PDB entry 2XWZ | X-ray diffraction, 2.34 A resolution | chains A and D of the 3 polymer chains in the assembly

# Chain A (and D)
Protein: Dissimilatory copper-containing nitrite reductase
Organism: Achromobacter xylosoxidans
Notes: EC 1.7.2.1; chain D of this document is another copy of the same molecule, construct and numbering; everything in this record applies to it too
Reference sequence: O68601 (O68601_ALCXX); residues 2-336 here correspond to UniProt positions 26-360 (UniProt number = residue number + 24)
Sequence (336 residues; numbered 1 to 336; the number before each row is that of its first residue):
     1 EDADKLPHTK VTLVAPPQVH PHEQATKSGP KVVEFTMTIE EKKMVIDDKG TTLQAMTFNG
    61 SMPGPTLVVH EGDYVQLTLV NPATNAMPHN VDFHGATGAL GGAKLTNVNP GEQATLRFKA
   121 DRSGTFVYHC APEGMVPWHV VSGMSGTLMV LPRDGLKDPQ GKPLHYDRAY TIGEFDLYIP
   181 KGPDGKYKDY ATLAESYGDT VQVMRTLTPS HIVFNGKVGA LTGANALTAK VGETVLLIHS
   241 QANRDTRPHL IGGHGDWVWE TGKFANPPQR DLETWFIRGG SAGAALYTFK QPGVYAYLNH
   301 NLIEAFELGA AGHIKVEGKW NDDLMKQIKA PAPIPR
Unresolved in the structure: 1
Differences from the reference sequence: expression tag (1)
Bound ions: Cu ion site 1: His89, Cys130, His139, Met144; Cu ion site 2: His94, His129 (together with nitrite ion) (shared with 1 residue of chain E); Cu ion site 3: His300 (together with nitrite ion) (shared with His94(D), His129(D) of chain D)
Residues lining bound ligands:
  - nitrite ion, molecule 1: Asp92, His94, His129
  - nitrite ion, molecule 2: His249, Ile251, His300, Leu302

# Interface between chain A and chain D
Contacting residue pairs - 115 pairs, chain A then chain D:
  Thr208(A) - Thr206(D)
  Arg244(A) - Leu207(D)
  Arg247(A) - Asp245(D)  salt bridge
  Arg247(A) - Gly279(D)
  His249(A) - His94(D)
  Ile251(A) - Asp92(D)
  Ile251(A) - Leu100(D)  hydrophobic
  Gly252(A) - Ala96(D)
  Gly252(A) - Thr97(D)
  Gly252(A) - Gly98(D)  hydrogen bond (backbone-backbone)
  Gly252(A) - Gly101(D)
  His254(A) - His94(D)  hydrogen bond (side chain-backbone)
  His254(A) - Ala96(D)
  His254(A) - Thr97(D)
  His254(A) - Arg122(D)  hydrogen bond
  Asp256(A) - Arg122(D)  salt bridge
  Glu260(A) - Arg278(D)  salt bridge
  Gln269(A) - Thr261(D)  hydrogen bond
  Gln269(A) - Asn266(D)
  Arg270(A) - Lys263(D)
  Arg270(A) - Ala265(D)
  Arg270(A) - Asn266(D)  hydrogen bond (backbone-side chain)
  Asp271(A) - Arg122(D)  salt bridge
  Asp271(A) - Phe126(D)
  Asp271(A) - Lys263(D)
  Asp271(A) - Ala265(D)
  Leu272(A) - Thr261(D)
  Leu272(A) - Lys263(D)
  Glu273(A) - His94(D)  salt bridge
  Glu273(A) - Thr125(D)
  Glu273(A) - Phe126(D)
  Glu273(A) - Val127(D)  hydrogen bond (side chain-backbone)
  Glu273(A) - Lys263(D)  salt bridge
  Glu273(A) - Gly280(D)
  Glu273(A) - Ser281(D)
  Glu273(A) - Ala282(D)  hydrogen bond (side chain-backbone)
  Thr274(A) - Arg278(D)
  Thr274(A) - Gly279(D)
  Thr274(A) - Gly280(D)  hydrogen bond (side chain-backbone)
  Trp275(A) - Arg278(D)
  Phe276(A) - Asp245(D)
  Phe276(A) - Phe276(D)  hydrophobic
  Phe276(A) - Arg278(D)
  Tyr287(A) - Thr97(D)
  Tyr287(A) - Arg122(D)
  Lys290(A) - Asp121(D)  salt bridge
  Lys290(A) - Arg122(D)
  Gln291(A) - Thr97(D)  hydrogen bond (side chain-backbone)
  Gln291(A) - Gly98(D)
  Val294(A) - Leu100(D)
  Ala296(A) - Leu100(D)
  His300(A) - His94(D)  hydrogen bond
  His300(A) - His129(D)  hydrogen bond
  His300(A) - Ala242(D)  hydrogen bond (side chain-backbone)
  His300(A) - Asn243(D)
  His300(A) - Gly279(D)
  His300(A) - Gly280(D)
  Asn301(A) - Asn243(D)  hydrogen bond (side chain-backbone)
  Leu302(A) - Val136(D)  hydrophobic
  Leu302(A) - Pro137(D)
  Leu302(A) - Val140(D)  hydrophobic
  Leu302(A) - Asn243(D)  hydrogen bond (backbone-side chain)
  Ile303(A) - Tyr178(D)
  Ile303(A) - Met204(D)
  Ile303(A) - Leu207(D)  hydrophobic
  Ile303(A) - Asn243(D)
  Glu304(A) - Leu207(D)
  Phe306(A) - Val136(D)  hydrophobic
  Phe306(A) - Pro137(D)  hydrophobic
  Glu307(A) - Val201(D)
  Glu307(A) - Arg205(D)  salt bridge
  Leu308(A) - Arg205(D)
  Leu308(A) - Leu207(D)  hydrophobic
  Trp320(A) - Gly98(D)
  Trp320(A) - Ala99(D)  hydrophobic
  Asp322(A) - Arg117(D)  hydrogen bond (backbone-side chain)
  Asp323(A) - Tyr74(D)  hydrogen bond
  Asp323(A) - Lys119(D)
  Leu324(A) - Phe118(D)
  Leu324(A) - Lys119(D)  hydrogen bond (backbone-backbone)
  Leu324(A) - Asp121(D)
  Met325(A) - Ala96(D)  hydrophobic
  Met325(A) - Thr97(D)
  Met325(A) - Gly98(D)
  Met325(A) - Ala99(D)  hydrophobic
  Met325(A) - Gly101(D)
  Met325(A) - Gly102(D)
  Met325(A) - Leu105(D)  hydrophobic
  Met325(A) - Leu116(D)  hydrophobic
  Met325(A) - Arg117(D)
  Lys326(A) - Asp4(D)  salt bridge
  Lys326(A) - Leu116(D)
  Lys326(A) - Arg117(D)  hydrogen bond (backbone-backbone)
  Gln327(A) - Leu105(D)  hydrogen bond (side chain-backbone)
  Gln327(A) - Thr115(D)
  Ile328(A) - Gln76(D)
  Ile328(A) - Thr115(D)  hydrogen bond (backbone-backbone)
  Ile328(A) - Arg117(D)
  Lys329(A) - Ala114(D)
  Lys329(A) - Thr115(D)  hydrogen bond (backbone-backbone)
  Ala330(A) - Gln113(D)
  Pro331(A) - Asn107(D)
  Pro331(A) - Glu112(D)
  Pro331(A) - Gln113(D)
  Pro331(A) - Ala114(D)
  Ala332(A) - Glu112(D)
  Ala332(A) - Gln113(D)  hydrogen bond (backbone-backbone)
  Pro333(A) - Gly111(D)
  Ile334(A) - Val80(D)  hydrophobic
  Ile334(A) - Asn81(D)
  Ile334(A) - Pro82(D)  hydrophobic
  Ile334(A) - Gly111(D)  hydrogen bond (backbone-backbone)
  Ile334(A) - Glu112(D)
  Ile334(A) - Gln113(D)
  Pro335(A) - Gln113(D)
Interface residues without a listed pair, chain A (50 interface residues in all): Pro209, Ser210, Gly253, Pro268, Tyr295
Interface residues without a listed pair, chain D (59 interface residues in all): Ala3, Gly95, Val108, Val141, Arg244

# Overview
Chain A and chain D form an interface of 50 and 59 residues respectively; the contacts include 23 hydrogen
bonds and 9 salt bridges. Polar contacts include Arg247(A)-Asp245(D), Asp256(A)-Arg122(D) and
Glu260(A)-Arg278(D). Chain A binds nitrite ion.
Chain A and chain D are both Dissimilatory copper-containing nitrite reductase (Achromobacter xylosoxidans);
the structure, STRUCTURE OF THE RECOMBINANT NATIVE NITRITE REDUCTASE FROM ALCALIGENES XYLOSOXIDANS complexed
with nitrite, was determined by X-ray diffraction, deposited together with 2XX0, 2XX1 and 2XXF.
